3Q75 - chains A and B of the 3 polymer chains in the assembly; structure by X-ray diffraction, 2.14 A resolution.

[Chain A]
Molecule: Farnesyltransferase alpha subunit
Organism: Cryptococcus neoformans
Chain sequence (349 residues; row label = number of the first residue in the row; numbers below 1 keep their minus sign (Met-13 is residue -13)):
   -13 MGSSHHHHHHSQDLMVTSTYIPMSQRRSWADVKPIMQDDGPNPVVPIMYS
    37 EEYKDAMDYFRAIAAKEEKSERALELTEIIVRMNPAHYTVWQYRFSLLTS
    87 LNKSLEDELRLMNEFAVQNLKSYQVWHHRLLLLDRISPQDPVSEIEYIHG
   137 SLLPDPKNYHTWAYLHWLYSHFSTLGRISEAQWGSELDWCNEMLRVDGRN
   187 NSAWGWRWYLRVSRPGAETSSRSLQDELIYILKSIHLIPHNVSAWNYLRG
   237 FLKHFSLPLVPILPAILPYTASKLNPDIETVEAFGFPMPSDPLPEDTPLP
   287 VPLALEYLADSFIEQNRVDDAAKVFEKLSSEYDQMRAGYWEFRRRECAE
Unresolved in the structure: -13 to 4, 258-271, 278, 335
Residues lining bound ligands: fpp analog (FII; [(3,7,11-trimethyl-dodeca-2,6,10-trienyloxycarbamoyl)-methyl]-phosphonic acid): Lys107, Tyr109, Tyr145, His146

[Chain B]
Molecule: Farnesyltransferase beta subunit
Organism: Cryptococcus neoformans
Chain sequence (520 residues; row label = number of the first residue in the row):
     1 MATEFTPSVYSLVSKPLPSNSRPSATLDEQAETEDLISQLFDLTADPNAL
    51 VSEHGKRYSGLRKQEHTQFLASSFFQLPGKFVSLDASRPWLVFWTVHSLD
   101 LLGVALDQGTKDRVVSTLLHFLSPKGGFGGGPANSQIPHLLPTYASVCSL
   151 AIAGNDSSTGGWKDLAAARQSIYEFFMRCKRPDGGFVVCEGGEVDVRGTY
   201 CLLVVATLLDIITPELLHNVDKFVSACQTYEGGFACASFPFPSVVPSTSA
   251 FPTSEPSCRVSMAEAHGGYTSCSLNSHFLLTSVPLPSFPLSIDANAALRW
   301 TVLQQGEPIEGGGFRGRTNKLVDGCYSWWVGGGAPVAEELVRREKSRKVK
   351 KSRIEVFEEEKEGDWEDVPPIPPIFNRVALQEFTLVAAQQDPGSTGGLRD
   401 KPGKRPDQYHTCNNLSGLSIAQHKMSHSPSTVSSNRLKFDASKGLPAVKP
   451 VAPGGGWKNEDERQNARREIWANALGWIEEEGGEIIVGGKDNRINTTTPV
   501 FNILGLRLKPFINYFYCQEN
Unresolved in the structure: 1-4, 243-254, 350-370, 520
Metal / ion sites: Zn2+: Asp323, Cys325, His410 (shared with 1 residue of chain G)
Residues lining bound ligands:
  - 3CX ((2S)-3-(cyclohexylamino)-2-hydroxypropane-1-sulfonic acid), molecule 1: Tyr58, Gly489, Lys490, Asp491
  - 3CX, molecule 2: Arg62, Lys63, Gln64, Glu65
  - fpp analog (FII; [(3,7,11-trimethyl-dodeca-2,6,10-trienyloxycarbamoyl)-methyl]-phosphonic acid): Trp90, Leu141, Arg197, Tyr200, His266, Gly268, Tyr269, Cys272, Arg317, Lys320, Tyr326, Trp329, Tyr409

[How chain A and chain B interact]
Residue-residue contacts (171):
  Ile21(A) - Asn134(B)
  Met22(A) - Asn134(B)  hydrogen bond (backbone-side chain)
  Gln23(A) - Arg88(B)
  Gln23(A) - Pro132(B)
  Gln23(A) - Ser135(B)
  Asp24(A) - His120(B)
  Asp24(A) - Pro132(B)
  Asp24(A) - Asn134(B)  hydrogen bond (backbone-side chain)
  Asp25(A) - Arg88(B)  salt bridge
  Asp25(A) - His120(B)
  Asp25(A) - Pro132(B)
  Gly26(A) - His120(B)
  Asn28(A) - Arg113(B)  hydrogen bond (backbone-side chain)
  Pro29(A) - Arg113(B)  hydrogen bond (backbone-side chain)
  Pro29(A) - Thr117(B)
  Val30(A) - Phe74(B)  hydrophobic
  Val30(A) - Arg88(B)  hydrogen bond (backbone-side chain)
  Val30(A) - Val92(B)  hydrophobic
  Val30(A) - Arg113(B)
  Val30(A) - Thr117(B)  hydrogen bond (backbone-side chain)
  Val31(A) - Ser73(B)
  Val31(A) - Phe74(B)  hydrogen bond (backbone-backbone)
  Val31(A) - Leu77(B)
  Val31(A) - Arg88(B)  hydrogen bond (backbone-side chain)
  Val31(A) - Leu91(B)  hydrophobic
  Val31(A) - Val92(B)  hydrophobic
  Pro32(A) - Phe75(B)
  Pro32(A) - Gln76(B)
  Pro32(A) - Leu77(B)  hydrogen bond (backbone-backbone)
  Pro32(A) - Arg88(B)
  Ile33(A) - Leu77(B)
  Ile33(A) - Pro78(B)
  Ile33(A) - Phe81(B)
  Ile33(A) - Val82(B)
  Ile33(A) - Asp85(B)
  Ile33(A) - Arg88(B)
  Met34(A) - Gln76(B)  hydrogen bond
  Met34(A) - Leu77(B)  hydrogen bond (backbone-backbone)
  Met34(A) - Gly79(B)
  Tyr35(A) - Asp85(B)  hydrogen bond
  Tyr39(A) - Val82(B)
  Tyr39(A) - Asp85(B)  hydrogen bond
  Arg47(A) - Asn134(B)
  Arg47(A) - Ser135(B)  hydrogen bond
  Met69(A) - Val82(B)
  Asn70(A) - Val82(B)  hydrogen bond (side chain-backbone)
  Asn70(A) - Ser83(B)
  Asn70(A) - Asp85(B)
  Ala72(A) - Ser83(B)
  Ala72(A) - Ala86(B)
  His73(A) - Gln136(B)
  Tyr74(A) - Ala86(B)
  Tyr74(A) - Gly129(B)
  Tyr74(A) - Gly130(B)  hydrogen bond (side chain-backbone)
  Tyr74(A) - Gln136(B)
  Tyr74(A) - Ile137(B)  hydrogen bond (side chain-backbone)
  Tyr74(A) - His139(B)
  Tyr74(A) - Cys189(B)  hydrophobic
  Thr75(A) - Ser135(B)
  Thr75(A) - Gln136(B)
  Thr75(A) - Ile137(B)  hydrogen bond (side chain-backbone)
  Gln78(A) - Ile137(B)
  Gln78(A) - Glu190(B)
  Tyr109(A) - Glu193(B)
  Tyr109(A) - Arg197(B)
  Tyr109(A) - Tyr269(B)  hydrogen bond
  His113(A) - Gly191(B)  hydrogen bond (side chain-backbone)
  His113(A) - Gly192(B)  hydrogen bond (side chain-backbone)
  His113(A) - Glu193(B)
  Leu117(A) - Gly191(B)
  Lys143(A) - Thr26(B)  hydrogen bond
  Lys143(A) - Arg317(B)  hydrogen bond (backbone-side chain)
  Lys143(A) - Asn319(B)  hydrogen bond (side chain-backbone)
  Lys143(A) - Lys320(B)
  Tyr145(A) - Ala235(B)
  Tyr145(A) - Cys236(B)  hydrogen bond (side chain-backbone)
  Tyr145(A) - Ala263(B)
  Tyr145(A) - Glu264(B)  hydrogen bond (side chain-backbone)
  Tyr145(A) - Tyr269(B)  hydrophobic
  Tyr145(A) - Arg317(B)
  Trp148(A) - Met262(B)
  Ala149(A) - Cys236(B)  hydrophobic
  Ala149(A) - Met262(B)
  His152(A) - Ser261(B)
  His152(A) - Met262(B)  hydrogen bond (side chain-backbone)
  Trp153(A) - Phe239(B)
  Trp153(A) - Met262(B)
  Ser156(A) - Phe239(B)
  Ser156(A) - Phe241(B)
  Ser156(A) - Met262(B)
  His157(A) - Phe239(B)
  Ser159(A) - Phe241(B)
  Thr160(A) - Phe239(B)
  Thr160(A) - Phe241(B)
  Thr160(A) - Pro242(B)
  Arg181(A) - Arg22(B)  hydrogen bond (backbone-side chain)
  Asp183(A) - Ser24(B)  hydrogen bond
  Asp183(A) - Ala25(B)
  Asp183(A) - Thr26(B)  hydrogen bond
  Arg185(A) - Ser19(B)  hydrogen bond (side chain-backbone)
  Arg185(A) - Arg22(B)  hydrogen bond (side chain-backbone)
  Arg185(A) - Pro23(B)
  Arg185(A) - Ser24(B)  hydrogen bond
  Arg185(A) - Thr26(B)
  Arg185(A) - Leu27(B)
  Arg185(A) - Asn319(B)
  Asn187(A) - Glu231(B)
  Asn187(A) - Glu264(B)
  Asn187(A) - Thr318(B)
  Ser188(A) - Glu264(B)  hydrogen bond
  Ser188(A) - Arg317(B)  hydrogen bond
  Trp190(A) - Tyr230(B)
  Gly191(A) - Tyr230(B)
  Trp194(A) - Tyr230(B)  hydrophobic
  Tyr195(A) - Phe241(B)
  Tyr195(A) - Val260(B)  hydrophobic
  Ser199(A) - Val260(B)
  Pro201(A) - Phe241(B)
  Leu223(A) - Arg22(B)
  Ile224(A) - Asn20(B)
  Ile224(A) - Arg22(B)
  Pro225(A) - Asn20(B)
  His226(A) - Pro18(B)
  His226(A) - Asn20(B)
  Asn227(A) - Asn319(B)
  Val228(A) - Thr318(B)
  Ser229(A) - Thr318(B)
  Ser229(A) - Asn319(B)  hydrogen bond
  Asn232(A) - Tyr230(B)
  Asn232(A) - Glu231(B)  hydrogen bond
  Asn232(A) - Arg299(B)  hydrogen bond
  Asn232(A) - Thr318(B)
  Tyr233(A) - Tyr230(B)  hydrophobic
  Gly236(A) - Tyr230(B)
  Lys239(A) - Asp293(B)  salt bridge
  Pro280(A) - Asn20(B)
  Glu281(A) - Asn20(B)
  Glu281(A) - Ser21(B)  hydrogen bond (backbone-side chain)
  Asp282(A) - Pro18(B)
  Asp282(A) - Ser19(B)  hydrogen bond
  Asp282(A) - Asn20(B)  hydrogen bond (backbone-backbone)
  Thr283(A) - Asn20(B)  hydrogen bond
  Pro284(A) - Pro18(B)  hydrophobic
  Leu289(A) - Arg299(B)
  Glu292(A) - Arg299(B)  salt bridge
  Gln320(A) - Pro7(B)
  Gln320(A) - Leu12(B)
  Met321(A) - Gln305(B)
  Met321(A) - Gly306(B)
  Met321(A) - Glu307(B)
  Met321(A) - Pro308(B)
  Met321(A) - Gly312(B)
  Met321(A) - Asn376(B)
  Met321(A) - Ala379(B)  hydrophobic
  Arg322(A) - Val302(B)  hydrogen bond (side chain-backbone)
  Arg322(A) - Leu303(B)  hydrogen bond (side chain-backbone)
  Arg322(A) - Gln305(B)  hydrogen bond (side chain-backbone)
  Ala323(A) - Phe5(B)
  Gly324(A) - Phe5(B)  hydrogen bond (backbone-backbone)
  Gly324(A) - Pro372(B)
  Gly324(A) - Pro373(B)
  Tyr325(A) - Arg299(B)
  Tyr325(A) - Val302(B)  hydrophobic
  Tyr325(A) - Ile374(B)
  Glu327(A) - Phe5(B)
  Glu327(A) - Pro372(B)
  Phe328(A) - Val341(B)  hydrophobic
  Phe328(A) - Ile374(B)  hydrophobic
  Arg331(A) - Ile371(B)
  Arg331(A) - Pro372(B)
  Glu332(A) - Lys345(B)  salt bridge
Also at the interface, not in a pair above, chain A (84 interface residues in all): Pro27, Met43, Phe46, His146, Val182, Asn186, Arg235, Ser315, Asp319
Also at the interface, not in a pair above, chain B (92 interface residues in all): Val9, Leu17, Leu84, Val114, Ser116, Pro138, Pro142, Asp195, Cys258, His266, Ala296, Leu298, Gln304

[Summary]
84 residues of chain A face 92 of chain B across their interface, with 46 hydrogen bonds and 4 salt bridges.
Polar pairs include Asp25(A)-Arg88(B), Lys239(A)-Asp293(B) and Glu292(A)-Arg299(B). Fpp analog is bound
between chain A and chain B. Chain B binds compound 3CX.
Here chain A is Farnesyltransferase alpha subunit and chain B is Farnesyltransferase beta subunit, both from
Cryptococcus neoformans. Entry 3Q75 (Cryptococcus neoformans protein farnesyltransferase in complex with
FPT-II and TKCVVM peptide) was determined by X-ray diffraction, deposited together with 3Q73, 3Q78, 3Q79,
3Q7A, 3Q7F, 3SFX and 3SFY.
